9K49 - chains F and G of the 8 polymer chains in the assembly; structure by electron microscopy, 3.60 A resolution.

[Chain F (and G)]
Name: Tol-Pal system protein TolR
Organism: Escherichia coli K-12
Notes: chain G of this document is another copy of the same molecule, construct and numbering; everything in this record applies to it too
UniProtKB: P0ABV6 (TOLR_ECOLI); numbering as in UniProt (aligned over 1-142)
Sequence (152 residues; row label = number of the first residue in the row):
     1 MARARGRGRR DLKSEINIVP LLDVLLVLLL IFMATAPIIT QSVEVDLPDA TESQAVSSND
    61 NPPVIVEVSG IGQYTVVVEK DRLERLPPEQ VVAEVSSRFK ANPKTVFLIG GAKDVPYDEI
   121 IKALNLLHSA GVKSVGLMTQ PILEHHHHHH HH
Not modelled in the structure: 1-13, 35-152 (chain G: 1-11, 35-152)
Differences from the reference sequence: expression tag (143-152)
UniProt features mapped onto this chain:
  - mutagenesis: Asp-23 (D23A: Decreases TolA-Pal interaction; D23E: No change in TolA-Pal interaction; D23R: Abolishes TolA-Pal interaction)

[Chain F / chain G interface]
Pairs across the interface - 8 pairs, chain F then chain G:
  Val-19(F) / Ile-18(G)  hydrophobic
  Leu-21(F) / Leu-22(G)  hydrophobic
  Leu-22(F) / Leu-25(G)  hydrophobic
  Leu-28(F) / Leu-29(G)  hydrophobic
  Leu-29(F) / Phe-32(G)  hydrophobic
  Phe-32(F) / Leu-29(G)  hydrophobic
  Phe-32(F) / Phe-32(G)
  Phe-32(F) / Met-33(G)  hydrophobic
Interface residues without a listed pair, chain F (10 interface residues in all): Ile-18, Leu-25, Leu-26, Met-33
Interface residues without a listed pair, chain G (8 interface residues in all): Leu-21, Leu-26

[Summary]
10 residues of chain F and 8 residues of chain G are in contact. UniProt lists one mutagenesis site on chain
F.
Both chains are Tol-Pal system protein TolR (Escherichia coli K-12). Entry 9K49 (Cryo-EM structure of inner
membrane TolQRA complex in CYMAL-6-Neopentyl Glycol detergent micelles) was determined by electron microscopy,
deposited together with 9KCH.
